3W30 - chain A; structure by X-ray diffraction, 2.99 A resolution.

== Chain A ==
Protein: ORF169b
Source organism: Shigella flexneri
Reference sequence: Q8VSD5 (Q8VSD5_SHIFL); numbering as in UniProt (aligned over 1-212)
Amino-acid sequence (220 residues; each row starts with the number of its first residue; numbers below 1 keep their minus sign (Gly-7 is residue -7)):
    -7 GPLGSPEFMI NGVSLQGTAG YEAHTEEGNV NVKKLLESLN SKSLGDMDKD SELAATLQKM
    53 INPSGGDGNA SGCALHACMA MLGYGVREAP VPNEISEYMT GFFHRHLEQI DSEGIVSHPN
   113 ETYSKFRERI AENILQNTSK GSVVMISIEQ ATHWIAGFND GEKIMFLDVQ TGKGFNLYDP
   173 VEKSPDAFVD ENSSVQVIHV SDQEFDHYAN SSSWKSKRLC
Unresolved in the structure: -7 to 20
Sequence notes: expression tag (-7 to 0); engineered mutation Ala62 (Cys in Q8VSD5)
What the authors report for this chain:
  - conformationally variable residues: Ala62
  - mutagenesis - I87A, F95A, Y170A: decreased catalytic activity
  - catalytic residues: Gln162 (proposed by the authors, not directly observed)

== Summary ==
From the paper: the catalytic residue Gln162; I87A, F95A and Y170A reduce catalytic activity.
Chain A is ORF169b (Shigella flexneri); the structure, Structual basis for the recognition of Ubc13 by the
Shigella flexneri effector OspI, was determined by X-ray diffraction (same publication as 3W31).
